8H50 - chains A and B; structure by X-ray diffraction, 2.90 A resolution.

== Chain A (and B) ==
Protein: Saccharopine dehydrogenase
Source organism: Helicobacter pylori
Notes: chain B of this document is another copy of the same molecule, construct and numbering; everything in this record applies to it too
Reference sequence: A0A2X5A3P4 (A0A2X5A3P4_HELPX); numbering as in UniProt (aligned over 1-399)
Sequence (405 residues; row label = number of the first residue in the row; numbers below 1 keep their minus sign (Gly-5 is residue -5)):
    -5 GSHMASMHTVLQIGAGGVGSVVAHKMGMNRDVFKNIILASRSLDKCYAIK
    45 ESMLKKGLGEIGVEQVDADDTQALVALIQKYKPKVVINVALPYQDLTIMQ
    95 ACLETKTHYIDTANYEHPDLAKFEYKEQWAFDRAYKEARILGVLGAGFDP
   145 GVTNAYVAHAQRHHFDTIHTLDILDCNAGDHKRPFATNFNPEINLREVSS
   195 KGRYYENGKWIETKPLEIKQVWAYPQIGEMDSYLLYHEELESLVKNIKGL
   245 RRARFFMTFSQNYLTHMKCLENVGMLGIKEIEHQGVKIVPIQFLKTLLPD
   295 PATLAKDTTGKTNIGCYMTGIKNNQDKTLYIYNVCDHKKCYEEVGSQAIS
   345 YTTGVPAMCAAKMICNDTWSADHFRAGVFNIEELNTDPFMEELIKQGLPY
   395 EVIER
Not modelled in the structure: -5 to -3, 108-117, 399 (chain B: -5 to 1, 110-115)
Construct notes: expression tag (-5 to 0)

== Chain A / chain B interface ==
Contacting residue pairs - 36 pairs, chain A then chain B:
  Pro178(A) - Asn266(B)
  Phe179(A) - Val267(B)  hydrophobic
  Thr259(A) - Thr259(B)
  His260(A) - Cys263(B)
  His260(A) - Asn266(B)  hydrogen bond
  Cys263(A) - His260(B)
  Cys263(A) - Cys263(B)  hydrophobic
  Leu264(A) - Val267(B)  hydrophobic
  Asn266(A) - Pro178(B)
  Asn266(A) - His260(B)  hydrogen bond
  Val267(A) - Phe179(B)  hydrophobic
  Val267(A) - Leu291(B)
  Gly268(A) - Leu291(B)
  Met269(A) - Met269(B)  hydrophobic
  Met269(A) - Leu291(B)  hydrophobic
  Ile275(A) - Phe287(B)  hydrophobic
  Ile275(A) - Leu291(B)  hydrophobic
  Glu276(A) - Thr290(B)
  His277(A) - Ile282(B)
  His277(A) - Gln286(B)
  His277(A) - Phe287(B)
  His277(A) - Thr290(B)  hydrogen bond
  Gln278(A) - Gln286(B)  hydrogen bond
  Ile282(A) - Ile282(B)  hydrophobic
  Ile282(A) - Phe287(B)  hydrophobic
  Gln286(A) - His277(B)
  Gln286(A) - Gln278(B)  hydrogen bond
  Phe287(A) - Ile275(B)  hydrophobic
  Phe287(A) - His277(B)
  Phe287(A) - Phe287(B)  hydrophobic
  Thr290(A) - Glu276(B)
  Thr290(A) - His277(B)  hydrogen bond
  Leu291(A) - Val267(B)
  Leu291(A) - Gly268(B)
  Leu291(A) - Met269(B)  hydrophobic
  Leu292(A) - Val267(B)  hydrophobic
Other interface residues (no listed pair), chain A (22 interface residues in all): Pro284, Leu288
Other interface residues (no listed pair), chain B (22 interface residues in all): Leu264, Pro284, Leu288, Leu292

== Overview ==
Chain A and chain B each contribute 22 residues to their interface; the contacts include 6 hydrogen bonds.
Among the polar pairs are His260(A)-Asn266(B), His277(A)-Thr290(B) and Gln278(A)-Gln286(B).
Chain A and chain B are both Saccharopine dehydrogenase (Helicobacter pylori); the structure, Crystal
structure of carboxyspermidine dehydrogenase from Helicobacter pylori in space group C2221, was determined by
X-ray diffraction (same publication as 8H52).
